Entry 1H62 (X-ray diffraction, 1.90 A resolution); this record covers chain A.

== Chain A ==
Protein: Pentaerythritol tetranitrate reductase
From: Enterobacter cloacae
UniProt: P71278 (P71278_ENTCL); residues 1-364 here correspond to UniProt positions 2-365 (UniProt number = residue number + 1)
Sequence (364 residues; each row starts with the number of its first residue):
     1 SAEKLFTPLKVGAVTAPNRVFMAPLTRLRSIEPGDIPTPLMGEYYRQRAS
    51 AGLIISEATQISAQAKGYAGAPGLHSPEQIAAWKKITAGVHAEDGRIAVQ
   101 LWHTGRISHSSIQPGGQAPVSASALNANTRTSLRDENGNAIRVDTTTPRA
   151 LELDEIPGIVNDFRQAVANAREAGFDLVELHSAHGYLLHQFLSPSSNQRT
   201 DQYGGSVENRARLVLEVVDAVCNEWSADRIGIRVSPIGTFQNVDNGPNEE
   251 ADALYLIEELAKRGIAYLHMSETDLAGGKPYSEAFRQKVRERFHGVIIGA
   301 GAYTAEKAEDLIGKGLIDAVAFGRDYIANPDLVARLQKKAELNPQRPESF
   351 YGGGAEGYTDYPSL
Residues lining bound ligands:
  - androsta-1,4-diene-3,17-dione (ANB): Thr26, Tyr68, Arg130, Ser132, Arg142, His181, His184, Tyr186, Gln241, Leu275, Tyr351
  - FMN (flavin mononucleotide): Ala23, Pro24, Leu25, Thr26, Glu57, Ala58, Gln100, His181, His184, Arg233, Ser271, Leu275, Gly301, Ala302, Tyr303, Ala321, Phe322, Gly323, Arg324, Ile327, Phe350, Tyr351

== Summary ==
Chain A binds androsta-1,4-diene-3,17-dione and flavin mononucleotide.
Chain A is Pentaerythritol tetranitrate reductase (Enterobacter cloacae); the structure, Structure of
Pentaerythritol tetranitrate reductase in complex with 1,4-androstadien-3,17-dione, was determined by X-ray
diffraction, deposited together with 1H51, 1H50, 1H60, 1H61 and 1H63.
